Entry 6E3L (X-ray diffraction, 3.80 A resolution); this record covers chains A and I of the 6 polymer chains in the assembly.

== Chain A ==
Molecule: Interferon gamma
Source organism: Homo sapiens
UniProt: P01579 (IFNG_HUMAN); residues 1-133 here correspond to UniProt positions 24-156 (UniProt number = residue number + 23)
Chain sequence (148 residues; each row starts with the number of its first residue; numbers below 1 keep their minus sign (Gly-3 is residue -3)):
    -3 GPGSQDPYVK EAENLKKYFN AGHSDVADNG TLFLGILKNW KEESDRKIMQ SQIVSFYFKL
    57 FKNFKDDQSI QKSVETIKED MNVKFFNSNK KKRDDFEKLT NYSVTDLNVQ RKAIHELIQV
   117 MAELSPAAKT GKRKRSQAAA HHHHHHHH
Disordered / not traced: -3 to -2, 124-144
Sequence notes: expression tag (-3 to 0, 134-144)
Covalent attachments: N-acetylglucosamine (NAG) linked to Asn25
Curated features (UniProtKB/Swiss-Prot):
  - modified residue: Gln1 (Pyrrolidone carboxylic acid)
  - glycosylation (N-linked (GlcNAc...) asparagine): Asn25, Asn97
Reported in the primary citation:
  - mutagenesis - K74A/E75Y/N83R (up to 100 uM): abolished binding to Interferon gamma receptor 2 (chain I)

== Chain I ==
Molecule: Interferon gamma receptor 2
Source organism: Homo sapiens
UniProt: P38484 (INGR2_HUMAN); residue numbers follow UniProt; this construct covers 28-247
Chain sequence (233 residues; row label = number of the first residue in the row):
    26 GSSQLPAPQH PKIRLYNAEQ VLSWEPVALS NSTRPVVYQV QFKYTDSKWF TADIMSIGVN
    86 CTQITATECD FTAASPSAGF PMDFNVTLRL RAELGALHSA WVTMPWFQHY RNVTVGPPEN
   146 IEVTPGEGSL IIRFSSPFDI ADTSTAFFCY YVHYWEKGGI QQVKGPFRSN SISLDNLKPS
   206 RVYCLQVQAQ LLWNKSNIFR VGHLSNISCY ETMADASTEL QQAAAHHHHH HHH
Disordered / not traced: 26-27, 241-258
Sequence notes: expression tag (26-27, 248-258)
Cystine bridges: Cys86-Cys94, Cys209-Cys234
Covalent attachments: cysteine (CYS) linked to Cys174; N-acetylglucosamine (NAG) linked to Asn85, Asn110, Asn137
Residues lining bound ligands: cysteine (CYS): Phe172, Pro191, Arg193, Leu217
Curated features (UniProtKB/Swiss-Prot):
  - glycosylation (N-linked (GlcNAc...) asparagine): Asn56, Asn85, Asn110, Asn137, Asn219, Asn231
  - natural variant: Arg114 (R114C: In IMD28), Ser124 (S124F: In IMD28), Gly141 (G141R: In IMD28), Thr168 (T168N: In IMD28), Asn222 to Ser230 (deletion: In IMD28), Gly227 (G227R: In IMD28)
  - mutagenesis: Asn110 (N110Q: Complete inhibition of transport to the cell membrane), Asn137 (N137Q: Complete inhibition of transport to the cell membrane), Thr168 (T168A/Q: Does not affect function), Asn231 (N231Q: Complete inhibition of transport to the cell membrane)
Reported in the primary citation:
  - disease-associated variants - T168N: abolished binding to IFNgamma

== Interface between chain A and chain I ==
Contacting residue pairs - 26 pairs, chain A then chain I:
  Gly-1(A) with Ser102(I)
  Pro3(A) with Pro106(I), hydrophobic; Phe109(I), hydrophobic
  Gln64(A) with Lys73(I), hydrogen bond
  Gln67(A) with Phe75(I)
  Lys68(A) with Phe67(I); Phe75(I); Ser81(I)
  Glu71(A) with Tyr69(I); Asp71(I); Ser72(I), hydrogen bond; Phe75(I)
  Thr72(A) with Tyr69(I); Phe109(I)
  Lys74(A) with Asp71(I)
  Glu75(A) with Tyr69(I); Thr70(I), hydrogen bond; Phe109(I); Asn110(I), hydrogen bond (side chain-backbone)
  Asp76(A) with Phe109(I)
  Val79(A) with Asp108(I); Lys220(I), hydrogen bond (backbone-side chain)
  Asn83(A) with Lys220(I)
  Ser84(A) with Gln133(I)
  Lys86(A) with Thr70(I)
  Arg89(A) with Asp71(I), salt bridge
Interface residues without a listed pair, chain A (18 interface residues in all): Ser0, Asp2, Asn78
Interface residues without a listed pair, chain I (17 interface residues in all): Ala166, Asp167

== In short ==
The interface between chain A and chain I involves 18 residues on one side and 17 on the other; the contacts
include 5 hydrogen bonds and 1 salt bridge. Polar pairs include Arg89(A)-Asp71(I), Gln64(A)-Lys73(I) and
Glu71(A)-Ser72(I). From the paper: K74A/E75Y/N83R of chain A abolish binding to Interferon gamma receptor 2
(chain I); T168N of chain I abolishes binding to IFNgamma.
Here chain A is Interferon gamma and chain I is Interferon gamma receptor 2, both from Homo sapiens. Entry
6E3L (Interferon gamma signalling complex with IFNGR1 and IFNGR2) was determined by X-ray diffraction together
with 6E3K from the same study.
